9GIJ - chain A; structure by X-ray diffraction, 1.48 A resolution.

Chain A:
Name: 3C-like proteinase nsp5
Source organism: Severe acute respiratory syndrome coronavirus 2
Notes: EC 3.4.22.69
UniProtKB: P0DTC1 (R1A_SARS2); residues 1-306 here correspond to UniProt positions 3264-3569 (UniProt number = residue number + 3263)
Amino-acid sequence (306 residues; numbered 1 to 306; the number before each row is that of its first residue):
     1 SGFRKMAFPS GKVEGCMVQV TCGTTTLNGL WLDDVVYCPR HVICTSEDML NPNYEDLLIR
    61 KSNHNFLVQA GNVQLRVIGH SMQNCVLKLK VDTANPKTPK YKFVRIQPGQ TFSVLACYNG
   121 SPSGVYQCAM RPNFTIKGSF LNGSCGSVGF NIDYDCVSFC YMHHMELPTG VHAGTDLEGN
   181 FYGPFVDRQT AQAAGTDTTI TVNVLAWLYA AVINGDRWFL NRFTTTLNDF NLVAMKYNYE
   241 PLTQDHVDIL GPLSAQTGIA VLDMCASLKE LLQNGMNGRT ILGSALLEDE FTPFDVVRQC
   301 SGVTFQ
Not modelled in the structure: 304-306
Small-molecule neighbours: A1IL0 ((2R)-3-(4-chlorophenyl)-2-[2-[(2R)-1-isoquinolin-4-ylcarbonylpyrrolidin-2-yl]ethanoyl-methyl-amino]-N-methyl-propanamide): Ser-1, His-41, Met-49, Tyr-54, Phe-140, Leu-141, Asn-142, Gly-143, Ser-144, Cys-145, His-163, His-164, Met-165, Glu-166, Leu-167, His-172, Asp-187, Arg-188, Gln-189

Overview:
Chain A binds compound A1IL0.
Chain A is 3C-like proteinase nsp5 (Severe acute respiratory syndrome coronavirus 2); the structure, Crystal
structure of SARS-CoV-2 Mpro with compound 5, was determined by X-ray diffraction together with 9GIL from the
same study.
